3HQR - chains A and S; structure by X-ray diffraction, 2.00 A resolution.

# Chain A
Protein: Egl nine homolog 1
Organism: Homo sapiens
Notes: EC 1.14.11.-; fragment: PHD2 catalytic domain, residues 181-426
UniProtKB: Q9GZT9 (EGLN1_HUMAN); residues 181-426 here = UniProt positions 181-426
Amino-acid sequence (246 residues; numbered 181 to 426; the number before each row is that of its first residue):
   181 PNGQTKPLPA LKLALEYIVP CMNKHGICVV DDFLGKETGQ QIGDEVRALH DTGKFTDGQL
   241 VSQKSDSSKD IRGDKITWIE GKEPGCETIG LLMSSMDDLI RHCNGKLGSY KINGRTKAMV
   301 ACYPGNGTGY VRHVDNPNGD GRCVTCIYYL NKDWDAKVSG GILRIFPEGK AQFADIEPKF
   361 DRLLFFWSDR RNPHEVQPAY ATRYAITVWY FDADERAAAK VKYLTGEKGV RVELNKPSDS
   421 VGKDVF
Disordered / not traced: 181-183, 409-426
Sequence notes: engineered mutation Ala398 (Arg in Q9GZT9)
Disulfide bonds: Cys201-Cys208
Metal / ion sites: Mn2+: Asp315 (together with N-oxalylglycine)
Ligand contacts: N-oxalylglycine (OGA): Arg252, Asp254, Met299, Tyr303, Tyr310, His313, Asp315, Ile327, Tyr329, Leu343, His374, Val376, Arg383, Ala385, Trp389

# Chain S
Protein: Hypoxia-inducible factor 1 alpha
Notes: fragment: C-terminal degradation domain, residues 558-574
UniProtKB: Q16665 (HIF1A_HUMAN); residue numbers follow UniProt; this construct covers 558-574
Amino-acid sequence (17 residues; row label = number of the first residue in the row):
   558 DLEMLAPYIP MDDDFQL

# How chain A and chain S interact
Pairs across the interface (66; chain A residue first):
  Gln239(A) - Pro564(S)
  Gln239(A) - Tyr565(S)  hydrogen bond (backbone-backbone)
  Leu240(A) - Met561(S)
  Leu240(A) - Leu562(S)
  Leu240(A) - Ala563(S)
  Leu240(A) - Tyr565(S)
  Val241(A) - Glu560(S)
  Val241(A) - Ala563(S)  hydrogen bond (backbone-backbone)
  Val241(A) - Pro564(S)
  Val241(A) - Tyr565(S)
  Ser242(A) - Glu560(S)  hydrogen bond (backbone-backbone)
  Ser242(A) - Met561(S)
  Lys244(A) - Met561(S)
  Ile251(A) - Met561(S)
  Ile251(A) - Leu562(S)  hydrophobic
  Arg252(A) - Pro564(S)
  Arg252(A) - Tyr565(S)
  Trp258(A) - Tyr565(S)
  Trp258(A) - Ile566(S)  hydrophobic
  Trp258(A) - Pro567(S)
  Asp277(A) - Phe572(S)
  Ile280(A) - Leu574(S)  hydrophobic
  Arg281(A) - Leu574(S)  hydrogen bond (side chain-backbone)
  Ile292(A) - Leu574(S)  hydrophobic
  Asn293(A) - Gln573(S)
  Asn293(A) - Leu574(S)  hydrogen bond (backbone-backbone)
  Gly294(A) - Phe572(S)
  Gly294(A) - Leu574(S)
  Arg295(A) - Asp571(S)
  Arg295(A) - Phe572(S)  hydrogen bond (backbone-backbone)
  Arg295(A) - Leu574(S)
  Lys297(A) - Asp570(S)
  Tyr310(A) - Leu562(S)  hydrogen bond (side chain-backbone)
  Tyr310(A) - Ala563(S)
  Tyr310(A) - Pro564(S)
  Val311(A) - Leu562(S)  hydrophobic
  Arg312(A) - Leu562(S)
  His313(A) - Leu562(S)
  His313(A) - Pro564(S)
  Val314(A) - Leu559(S)  hydrophobic
  Val314(A) - Ala563(S)
  Val314(A) - Pro564(S)
  Asp315(A) - Ala563(S)
  Asp315(A) - Pro564(S)
  Pro317(A) - Leu559(S)  hydrophobic
  Pro317(A) - Glu560(S)
  Pro317(A) - Ala563(S)
  Asn318(A) - Glu560(S)
  Asp320(A) - Ile566(S)
  Arg322(A) - Pro564(S)  hydrogen bond (side chain-backbone)
  Arg322(A) - Ile566(S)
  Arg370(A) - Leu559(S)
  Trp389(A) - Pro564(S)  hydrophobic
  Trp389(A) - Ile566(S)  hydrophobic
  Tyr390(A) - Leu574(S)  hydrophobic
  Phe391(A) - Ile566(S)  hydrophobic
  Phe391(A) - Asp571(S)
  Arg396(A) - Ile566(S)
  Arg396(A) - Pro567(S)  hydrogen bond (side chain-backbone)
  Arg396(A) - Met568(S)  hydrogen bond (side chain-backbone)
  Arg396(A) - Asp571(S)  salt bridge
  Lys400(A) - Met568(S)
  Lys400(A) - Asp571(S)  salt bridge
  Tyr403(A) - Ile566(S)
  Tyr403(A) - Met568(S)  hydrophobic
  Leu404(A) - Met568(S)  hydrophobic
Interface residues without a listed pair, chain A (38 interface residues in all): Gln243, Lys262, Thr296, Ala399

# Overview
The interface between chain A and chain S involves 38 residues on one side and 15 on the other, with 10
hydrogen bonds and 2 salt bridges. Polar pairs include Arg396(A)-Asp571(S), Lys400(A)-Asp571(S) and
Arg281(A)-Leu574(S). Chain A binds N-oxalylglycine.
Chain A is Egl nine homolog 1 (Homo sapiens) and chain S is Hypoxia-inducible factor 1 alpha; the structure,
PHD2:Mn:NOG:HIF1-alpha substrate complex, was determined by X-ray diffraction (same publication as 3HQU).
